PDB entry 6RZB | electron microscopy, 4.10 A resolution (low resolution: residue-level contacts below are approximate; hydrogen-bond / salt-bridge calls are withheld) | chains B and C of the 3 polymer chains in the assembly

# Chain B
Molecule: Tubulin beta chain
Organism: Sus scrofa
UniProt: P02554 (TBB_PIG); numbering as in UniProt (aligned over 1-426)
Amino-acid sequence (426 residues; each row starts with the number of its first residue):
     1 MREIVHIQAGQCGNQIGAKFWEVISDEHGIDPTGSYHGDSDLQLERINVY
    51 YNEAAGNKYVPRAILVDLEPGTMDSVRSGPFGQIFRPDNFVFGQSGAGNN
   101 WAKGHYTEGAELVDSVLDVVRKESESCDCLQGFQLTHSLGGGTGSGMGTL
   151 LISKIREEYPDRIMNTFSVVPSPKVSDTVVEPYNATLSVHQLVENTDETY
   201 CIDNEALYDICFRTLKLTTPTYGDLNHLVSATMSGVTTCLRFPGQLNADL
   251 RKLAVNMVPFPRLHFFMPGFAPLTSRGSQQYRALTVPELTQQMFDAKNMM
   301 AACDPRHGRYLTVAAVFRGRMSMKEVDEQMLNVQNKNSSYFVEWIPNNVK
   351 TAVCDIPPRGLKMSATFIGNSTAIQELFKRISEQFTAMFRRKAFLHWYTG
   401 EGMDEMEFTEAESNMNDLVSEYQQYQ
Small-molecule neighbours:
  - GDP (guanosine-5'-diphosphate): Gly-10, Gln-11, Cys-12, Gln-15, Ile-16, Glu-69, Asn-99, Ser-138, Gly-140, Gly-141, Gly-142, Thr-143, Gly-144, Val-169, Asp-177, Thr-178, Glu-181, Asn-204, Leu-207, Tyr-222, Leu-225, Asn-226
  - GTP (guanosine-5'-triphosphate): Gln-245, Leu-246, Asn-247, Lys-252
  - taxol (TA1): Lys-19, Glu-22, Val-23, Asp-26, Leu-215, Leu-217, Asp-224, His-227, Leu-228, Ala-231, Ser-234, Phe-270, Pro-272, Leu-273, Thr-274, Ser-275, Arg-276, Gln-279, Arg-318, Pro-358, Arg-359, Gly-360, Leu-361
Swiss-Prot annotation at these positions:
  - motif: Met-1 to Ile-4 (MREI motif)
  - binding site (GTP): Gln-11, Glu-69, Ser-138, Gly-142, Thr-143, Gly-144, Asn-204, Asn-226
  - binding site (Mg(2+)): Glu-69
  - modified residue: Ser-40 (Phosphoserine), Lys-58 (N6-acetyllysine), Ser-172 (Phosphoserine), Thr-285 (Phosphothreonine), Thr-290 (Phosphothreonine), Arg-318 (Omega-N-methylarginine)
  - cross-link (Glycyl lysine isopeptide (Lys-Gly)): Lys-58 (interchain with G-Cter in ubiquitin), Lys-324 (interchain with G-Cter in ubiquitin)
  - natural variant: His-37 (H37V: In 2nd form), Asn-48 (N48S: In 2nd form), Ala-55 to Asn-57 (sequence variant, change not given here; In 2nd form), Ser-275 (S275A: In 2nd form)

# Chain C
Molecule: MKIAA0325 protein
Organism: Mus musculus
UniProt: Q80U36 (Q80U36_MOUSE); residues 3270-3418 here correspond to UniProt positions 625-773 (UniProt number = residue number - 2645)
Amino-acid sequence (149 residues; row label = number of the first residue in the row):
  3270 ADKQMSVKEDLDKVEPAVIEAQNAVKSIKKQHLVEVRSMANPPAAVKLAL
  3320 ESIALLLGESTTDWKQIRSIIMRENFIPTIVNFSAEEISDAIREKMKKNY
  3370 MSNPSYNYEIVNRASLAAGPMVKWAIAQLNYADMLKRVEPLRNELQKLE
Construct notes: engineered mutation Ala-3323 (Cys678 in Q80U36), Ala-3387 (Cys742 in Q80U36)

# Chain B / chain C interface
Pairs across the interface (16):
  Arg-156(B) / Arg-3306(C)
  Arg-156(B) / Met-3341(C)
  Pro-160(B) / Lys-3334(C)
  Pro-160(B) / Arg-3337(C)
  Asp-161(B) / Lys-3334(C)
  Asp-161(B) / Arg-3337(C)
  Glu-194(B) / Val-3303(C)
  Glu-194(B) / Arg-3306(C)
  Asn-195(B) / Arg-3306(C)
  Phe-260(B) / Gln-3300(C)
  Pro-261(B) / Gln-3300(C)
  Pro-261(B) / Val-3303(C)
  Pro-261(B) / Glu-3304(C)
  Arg-262(B) / Lys-3299(C)
  Arg-262(B) / Gln-3300(C)
  Glu-421(B) / Gln-3300(C)
Other interface residues (no listed pair), chain B (10 interface residues in all): Glu-157
Other interface residues (no listed pair), chain C (9 interface residues in all): Ser-3307
From the paper, about this interface:
  - interface residues, chain C: Lys-3299(C)

# In short
The interface between chain B and chain C involves 10 residues on one side and 9 on the other. Chain B binds
GTP, GDP and taxol. UniProt lists 8 GTP-binding residues and Mg2+-binding residue Glu-69(B) on chain B. The
paper reports the interface residue Lys-3299(C).
Here chain B is Tubulin beta chain (Sus scrofa) and chain C is MKIAA0325 protein (Mus musculus). Entry 6RZB
(Cryo-EM structure of mouse cytoplasmic dynein-1 microtubule binding domain bound to microtubules) was
determined by electron microscopy (same publication as 6RZA).
